Entry 5DRM (X-ray diffraction, 2.24 A resolution); this record covers chains A and C of the 4 polymer chains in the assembly.

== Chain A ==
Name: Estrogen receptor
Organism: Homo sapiens
UniProtKB: P03372 (ESR1_HUMAN); residue numbers follow UniProt; this construct covers 298-554
Amino-acid sequence (257 residues; each row starts with the number of its first residue):
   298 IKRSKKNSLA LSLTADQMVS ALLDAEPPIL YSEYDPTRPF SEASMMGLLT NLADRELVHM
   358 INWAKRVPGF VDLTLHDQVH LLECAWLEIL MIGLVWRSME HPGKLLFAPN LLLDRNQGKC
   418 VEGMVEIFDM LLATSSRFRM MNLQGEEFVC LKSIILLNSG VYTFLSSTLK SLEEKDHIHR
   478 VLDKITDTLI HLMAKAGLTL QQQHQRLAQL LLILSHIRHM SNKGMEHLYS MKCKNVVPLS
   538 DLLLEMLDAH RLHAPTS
Disordered / not traced: 298-304, 461-465, 549-554
Differences from the reference sequence: engineered mutation S537 (Tyr in P03372)
Ligand contacts: 4,4'-thiene-2,5-diylbis(3-chlorophenol) (5ET): M343, L346, L349, A350, E353, L384, L387, M388, L391, R394, F404, V418, E419, G420, M421, I424, L428, G521, H524, L525, M528
Reported in the primary citation:
  - conformationally variable residues (helix shift): T347, L525

== Chain C ==
Name: Nuclear receptor coactivator 2
UniProtKB: Q15596 (NCOA2_HUMAN); residues 686-699 here = UniProt positions 686-699
Amino-acid sequence (14 residues; each row starts with the number of its first residue):
   686 KHKILHRLLQ DSSS
Disordered / not traced: 686, 697-699

== Interface between chain A and chain C ==
Residue-residue contacts - 23 pairs, chain A then chain C:
  I358(A) with L690(C), hydrophobic; L693(C), hydrophobic; L694(C), hydrophobic
  K362(A) with L693(C); L694(C), hydrogen bond (side chain-backbone); Q695(C)
  L372(A) with H691(C); L694(C); Q695(C)
  Q375(A) with L694(C)
  V376(A) with K688(C); L690(C); H691(C); L694(C), hydrophobic
  L379(A) with L694(C), hydrophobic
  E380(A) with K688(C), salt bridge; L690(C)
  D538(A) with I689(C)
  L539(A) with I689(C); L690(C)
  E542(A) with K688(C); I689(C), hydrogen bond (side chain-backbone)
  M543(A) with L690(C), hydrophobic
Other interface residues (no listed pair), chain A (13 interface residues in all): F367, H373
Other interface residues (no listed pair), chain C (9 interface residues in all): H687, D696

== Overview ==
13 residues of chain A and 9 residues of chain C are in contact, with 2 hydrogen bonds and 1 salt bridge.
Among the polar pairs are E380(A)-K688(C), K362(A)-L694(C) and E542(A)-I689(C). Ligands of chain A:
4,4'-thiene-2,5-diylbis(3-chlorophenol). The paper reports conformational variability at T347(A) and L525(A).
Chain A is Estrogen receptor (Homo sapiens) and chain C is Nuclear receptor coactivator 2; the structure,
Crystal Structure of the ER-alpha Ligand-binding Domain in complex with a dichloro-substituted,
2,5-diarylthiophene-core ligand 4,4'-thiene-2,5-diylbis(3-chlorophenol), was determined by X-ray diffraction
together with 4ZN7, 4ZNH, 4ZNS, 4ZNT, 4ZNU, 4ZNV and 50 further entries from the same study.
